PDB entry 1QNV | X-ray diffraction, 2.50 A resolution | chain A

Chain A:
Name: 5-aminolaevulinic acid dehydratase
From: Saccharomyces cerevisiae
Notes: EC 4.2.1.24
UniProt: P05373 (HEM2_YEAST); residues 1-342 here = UniProt positions 1-342
Amino-acid sequence (342 residues; row label = number of the first residue in the row):
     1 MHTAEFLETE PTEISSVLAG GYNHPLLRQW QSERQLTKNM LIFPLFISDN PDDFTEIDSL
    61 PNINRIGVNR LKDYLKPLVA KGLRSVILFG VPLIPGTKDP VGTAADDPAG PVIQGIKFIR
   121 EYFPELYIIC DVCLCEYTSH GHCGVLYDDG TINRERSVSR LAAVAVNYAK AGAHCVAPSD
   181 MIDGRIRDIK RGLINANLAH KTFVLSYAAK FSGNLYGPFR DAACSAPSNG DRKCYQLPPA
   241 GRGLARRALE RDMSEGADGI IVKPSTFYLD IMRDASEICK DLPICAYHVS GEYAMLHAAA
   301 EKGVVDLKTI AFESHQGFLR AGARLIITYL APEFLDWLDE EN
Not modelled in the structure: 220-233
Bound ions: lead (II) ion site 1: Cys133, Cys135, Cys143, Ser179; lead (II) ion site 2: Gly141, Cys143
Curated features (UniProtKB/Swiss-Prot):
  - active site (Schiff-base intermediate with substrate): Lys210, Lys263
  - binding site (Zn(2+)): Cys133, Cys135, Cys143
  - binding site (5-aminolevulinate): Arg220, Arg232, Ser290, Tyr329
  - modified residue: Ser254 (Phosphoserine)

Summary:
The lead (II) ion site 1 is built by Cys133, Cys135, Cys143 and Ser179. The lead (II) ion site 2 is built by
Gly141 and Cys143. Curated annotation (UniProt) lists active-site residues Lys210 and Lys263, 3 Zn2+-binding
residues and 4 residues binding 5-aminolevulinate.
Chain A is 5-aminolaevulinic acid dehydratase (Saccharomyces cerevisiae); the structure, yeast
5-aminolaevulinic acid dehydratase Lead (Pb) complex, was determined by X-ray diffraction together with 1QML
from the same study.
